7RIQ - chains C and K of the 13 polymer chains in the assembly; structure by X-ray diffraction, 3.00 A resolution.

[Chain C]
Name: DNA-directed RNA polymerase II subunit RPB3
From: Saccharomyces cerevisiae (strain ATCC 204508 / S288c)
UniProt: P16370 (RPB3_YEAST); numbering as in UniProt (aligned over 1-318)
Sequence (318 residues; numbered 1 to 318; the number before each row is that of its first residue):
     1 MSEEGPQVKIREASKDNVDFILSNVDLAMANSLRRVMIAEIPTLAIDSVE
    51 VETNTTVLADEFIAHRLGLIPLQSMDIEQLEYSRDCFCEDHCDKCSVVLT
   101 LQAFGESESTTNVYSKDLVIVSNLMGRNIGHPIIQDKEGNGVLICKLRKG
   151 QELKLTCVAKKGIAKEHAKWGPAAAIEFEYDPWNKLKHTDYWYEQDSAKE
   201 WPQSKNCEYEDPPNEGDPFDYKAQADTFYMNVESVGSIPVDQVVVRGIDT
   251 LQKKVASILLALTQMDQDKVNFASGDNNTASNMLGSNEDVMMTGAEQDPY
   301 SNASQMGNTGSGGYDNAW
Disordered / not traced: 1, 269-318
UniProt features mapped onto this chain:
  - binding site (Zn(2+)): Cys-86, Cys-88, Cys-92, Cys-95
  - modified residue: Ser-2 (N-acetylserine)
  - natural variant: Ala-30 (A30D: In mutant RPB3-1)
  - mutagenesis: Lys-9 (K9E: Transcript termination readthrough)
Metal / ion sites: Zn2+: Cys-86, Cys-88, Cys-92, Cys-95

[Chain K]
Name: DNA-directed RNA polymerase II subunit RPB11
From: Saccharomyces cerevisiae (strain ATCC 204508 / S288c)
UniProt: P38902 (RPB11_YEAST); residues 1-120 here = UniProt positions 1-120
Sequence (120 residues; row label = number of the first residue in the row):
     1 MNAPDRFELFLLGEGESKLKIDPDTKAPNAVVITFEKEDHTLGNLIRAEL
    51 LNDRKVLFAAYKVEHPFFARFKLRIQTTEGYDPKDALKNACNSIINKLGA
   101 LKTNFETEWNLQTLAADDAF
Disordered / not traced: 115-120
UniProt features mapped onto this chain:
  - mutagenesis: Glu-108 (E108G/V: Transcript termination readthrough; E108K: Transcript termination readthrough. Lethal), Leu-111 (L111P: Transcript termination readthrough), Leu-114 (L114P: Transcript termination readthrough)

[Chain C / chain K interface]
Pairs across the interface (64):
  Ser-2(C) / Asn-104(K)  hydrogen bond
  Glu-3(C) / Thr-103(K)
  Glu-3(C) / Asn-104(K)  hydrogen bond (backbone-side chain)
  Pro-6(C) / Lys-97(K)
  Pro-6(C) / Asn-104(K)  hydrogen bond (backbone-side chain)
  Gln-7(C) / Asn-104(K)
  Val-8(C) / Leu-101(K)  hydrophobic
  Val-8(C) / Phe-105(K)  hydrophobic
  Val-8(C) / Glu-108(K)
  Lys-9(C) / Glu-108(K)
  Ile-10(C) / Phe-105(K)  hydrophobic
  Ile-10(C) / Glu-108(K)  hydrogen bond (backbone-side chain)
  Ile-10(C) / Trp-109(K)
  Ile-10(C) / Gln-112(K)
  Ala-13(C) / Leu-114(K)
  Ala-28(C) / Asn-44(K)
  Ala-28(C) / Leu-45(K)
  Ala-28(C) / Ala-48(K)  hydrophobic
  Met-29(C) / Leu-45(K)  hydrophobic
  Met-29(C) / Lys-97(K)
  Ser-32(C) / Thr-41(K)  hydrogen bond (side chain-backbone)
  Ser-32(C) / Leu-45(K)
  Arg-35(C) / Asp-39(K)  salt bridge
  Arg-35(C) / His-40(K)
  Arg-35(C) / Thr-41(K)  hydrogen bond
  Val-36(C) / Thr-41(K)
  Arg-84(C) / Phe-10(K)
  Arg-84(C) / Leu-11(K)
  Ile-163(C) / Phe-10(K)  hydrophobic
  Ala-164(C) / Arg-6(K)
  Lys-165(C) / Arg-6(K)  hydrogen bond (backbone-side chain)
  Lys-165(C) / Leu-9(K)
  Glu-166(C) / Arg-6(K)
  Glu-166(C) / Phe-10(K)
  His-167(C) / Arg-6(K)
  Asp-241(C) / Phe-105(K)
  Asp-241(C) / Trp-109(K)  hydrogen bond
  Val-244(C) / Phe-105(K)  hydrophobic
  Val-245(C) / Lys-102(K)
  Val-245(C) / Phe-105(K)  hydrophobic
  Ile-248(C) / Leu-98(K)
  Ile-248(C) / Leu-101(K)  hydrophobic
  Ile-248(C) / Lys-102(K)
  Asp-249(C) / Lys-102(K)  salt bridge
  Leu-251(C) / Leu-45(K)  hydrophobic
  Leu-251(C) / Leu-98(K)  hydrophobic
  Gln-252(C) / Ile-95(K)
  Gln-252(C) / Leu-98(K)
  Gln-252(C) / Lys-102(K)  hydrogen bond
  Lys-254(C) / Glu-38(K)  salt bridge
  Val-255(C) / Cys-91(K)
  Val-255(C) / Ile-95(K)  hydrophobic
  Ala-256(C) / Ile-95(K)
  Ser-257(C) / Lys-18(K)
  Ile-258(C) / Lys-18(K)
  Ile-258(C) / Phe-35(K)  hydrophobic
  Ile-258(C) / Leu-42(K)  hydrophobic
  Ile-258(C) / Cys-91(K)  hydrophobic
  Leu-259(C) / Cys-91(K)  hydrophobic
  Leu-259(C) / Asn-92(K)
  Leu-259(C) / Ile-95(K)  hydrophobic
  Leu-262(C) / Leu-87(K)  hydrophobic
  Leu-262(C) / Lys-88(K)
  Met-265(C) / Ile-21(K)  hydrophobic
Interface residues without a listed pair, chain C (44 interface residues in all): Glu-4, Ser-14, Lys-15, Leu-22, Asp-26, Asn-31, Leu-33, Glu-40, Ala-261, Asp-266
Interface residues without a listed pair, chain K (40 interface residues in all): Phe-7, Leu-19, Glu-49, Asn-52, Ile-94, Gly-99, Ala-100, Glu-106, Thr-113

[Overview]
The interface between chain C and chain K involves 44 residues on one side and 40 on the other, with 9
hydrogen bonds and 3 salt bridges. Polar contacts include Arg-35(C)/Asp-39(K), Asp-249(C)/Lys-102(K) and
Lys-254(C)/Glu-38(K).
Chain C is DNA-directed RNA polymerase II subunit RPB3 and chain K is DNA-directed RNA polymerase II subunit
RPB11, both from Saccharomyces cerevisiae (strain ATCC 204508 / S288c); the structure, RNA polymerase II
elongation complex scaffold 1 without polyamide, was determined by X-ray diffraction together with 7RIM, 7RIP,
7RIW, 7RIX and 7RIY from the same study.
